8QKU - chains B and I of the 20 polymer chains in the assembly; structure by electron microscopy, 3.80 A resolution.

[Chain B]
Protein: Histone H3
Organism: Saccharomyces cerevisiae S288C
Reference sequence: P61830 (H3_YEAST); residues 0-135 here correspond to UniProt positions 1-136 (UniProt number = residue number + 1)
Amino-acid sequence (136 residues; row label = number of the first residue in the row; numbering starts at 0):
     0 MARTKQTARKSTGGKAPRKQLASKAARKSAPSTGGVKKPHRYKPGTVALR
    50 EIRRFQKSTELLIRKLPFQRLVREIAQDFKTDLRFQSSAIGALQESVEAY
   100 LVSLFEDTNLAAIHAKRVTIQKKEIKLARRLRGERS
Disordered / not traced: 0-36, 134-135
Construct notes: conflict Glu123 (Asp124 in P61830)
UniProt features mapped onto this chain:
  - modified residue: Lys4 (N6,N6,N6-trimethyllysine), Lys9 (N6-acetyllysine), Ser10 (Phosphoserine), Lys14 (N6,N6-dimethyllysine), Lys18 (N6-acetyllysine), Lys23 (N6-acetyllysine), Lys27 (N6,N6,N6-trimethyllysine), Lys36 (N6,N6,N6-trimethyllysine), Lys37 (N6-acetyllysine), Lys56 (N6-acetyllysine), Lys64 (N6-acetyllysine), Lys79 (N6,N6,N6-trimethyllysine)

[Chain I]
Molecule: 177-nt DNA strand
Sequence (177 nucleotides; numbered -96 to 80; the number before each row is that of its first residue; numbers below 1 keep their minus sign (DG-96 is residue -96)):
   -96 GCATTAATGCATCCGCGGCCGCCCTGGAGAATCCCGGTGCCGAGGCCGCT
   -46 CAATTGGTCGTAGACAGCTCTAGCACCGCTTAAACGCACGTACGCGCTGT
     4 CCCCCGCGTTTTAACCGCCAAGGGGATTACTCCCTAGTCTCCAGGCACGT
    54 GTCAGATATATACATCCTGTGCATGTA

[How chain B and chain I interact]
Residue-residue contacts (17; chain B residue first):
  Arg40(B) with DG9(I), hydrogen bond to the sugar; DC10(I), hydrogen bond to the sugar
  Tyr41(B) with DA-67(I), hydrogen bond to the phosphate; DA-66(I), sugar contact; DG9(I), sugar contact; DC10(I), phosphate contact
  Pro43(B) with DC8(I), sugar contact
  Gly44(B) with DC8(I), phosphate contact; DG9(I), hydrogen bond to the phosphate
  Thr45(B) with DG9(I), phosphate contact
  Val46(B) with DG9(I), hydrogen bond to the phosphate
  Ala47(B) with DG9(I), phosphate contact
  Arg49(B) with DA-66(I), salt bridge to the phosphate; DT-65(I), salt bridge to the phosphate
  Leu65(B) with DA17(I), phosphate contact
  Pro66(B) with DA17(I), phosphate contact
  Arg69(B) with DA17(I), salt bridge to the phosphate
Interface residues without a listed pair, chain B (15 interface residues in all): His39, Lys42, Glu50, Arg63
Interface residues without a listed pair, chain I (8 interface residues in all): DC18

[Overview]
The interface between chain B and chain I involves 15 residues on one side and 8 on the other; the contacts
include 5 hydrogen bonds and 3 salt bridges. Among the polar pairs are Arg40(B)-DG9(I), Arg40(B)-DC10(I) and
Tyr41(B)-DA-67(I).
Chain B is Histone H3 (Saccharomyces cerevisiae S288C) and chain I is a 177-nt DNA strand; the structure,
SWR1-nucleosome complex in configuration 1, was determined by electron microscopy, deposited together with
8QKV.
